6M11 - chains a and b; structure by X-ray diffraction, 2.46 A resolution.

# Chain a (and b)
Molecule: Ribonuclease L
From: Sus scrofa
Notes: chain b of this document is another copy of the same molecule, construct and numbering; everything in this record applies to it too
UniProt: A5H025 (A5H025_PIG); residue numbers follow UniProt; this construct covers 21-732
Sequence (717 residues; numbered 16 to 732; the number before each row is that of its first residue):
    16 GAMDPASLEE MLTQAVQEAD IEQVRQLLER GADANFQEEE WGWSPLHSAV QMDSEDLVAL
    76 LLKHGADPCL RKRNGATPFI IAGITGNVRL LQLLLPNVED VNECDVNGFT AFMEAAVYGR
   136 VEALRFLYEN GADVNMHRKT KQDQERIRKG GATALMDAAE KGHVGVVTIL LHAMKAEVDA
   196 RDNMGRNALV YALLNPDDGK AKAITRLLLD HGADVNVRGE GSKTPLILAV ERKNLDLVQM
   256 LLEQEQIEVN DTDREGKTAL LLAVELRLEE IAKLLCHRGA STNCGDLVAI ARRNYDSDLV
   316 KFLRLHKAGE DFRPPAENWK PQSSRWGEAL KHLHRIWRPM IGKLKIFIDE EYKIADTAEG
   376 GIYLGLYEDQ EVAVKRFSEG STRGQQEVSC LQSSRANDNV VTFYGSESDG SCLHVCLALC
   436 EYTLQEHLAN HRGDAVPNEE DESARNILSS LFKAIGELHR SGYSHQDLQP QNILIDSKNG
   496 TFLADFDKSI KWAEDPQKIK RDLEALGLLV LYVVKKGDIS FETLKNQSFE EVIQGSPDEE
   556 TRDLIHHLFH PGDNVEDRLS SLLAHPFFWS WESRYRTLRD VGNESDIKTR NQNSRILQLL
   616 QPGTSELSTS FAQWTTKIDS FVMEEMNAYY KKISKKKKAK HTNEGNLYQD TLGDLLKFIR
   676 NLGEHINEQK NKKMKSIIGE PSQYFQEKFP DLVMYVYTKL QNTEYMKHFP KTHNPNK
Unresolved in the structure: 16-21, 325, 330, 568-570, 618-619, 644-661, 728-732 (chain b: 16-22, 322, 328, 332, 620, 622, 645-660, 728-732)
Differences from the reference sequence: expression tag (16-20)
Ligand contacts:
  - 25A (5'-O-monophosphoryladenylyl(2'->5')adenylyl(2'->5')adenosine), molecule 1: Gln32, Glu53, Trp56, Trp58, Ser63, Gln66, Lys87, Asn89, Ile99, Asp120, Asn122, Phe124, Glu129, Val132, Tyr133, Arg153, Lys164, Gly165
  - 25A, molecule 2: Arg307, Arg308, Tyr310, Arg353, Phe362
  - sunitinib (B49; N-[2-(diethylamino)ethyl]-5-[(Z)-(5-fluoro-2-oxo-1,2-dihydro-3H-indol-3-ylidene)methyl]-2,4-dimethyl-1H-pyrrole-3-carbo xamide): Arg340, Ile369, Ala370, Ile377, Ala388, Leu432, Ala433, Leu434, Cys435, Thr438, Gln440, Glu441, Gln486, Leu489, Asp500

# Interface between chain a and chain b
Contacting residue pairs (122):
  Gln32(a) with Arg307(b), hydrogen bond; Arg319(b), hydrogen bond
  Glu55(a) with His347(b), salt bridge; Ile351(b)
  Trp56(a) with Ile351(b), hydrophobic; Phe362(b), hydrophobic
  Trp58(a) with Tyr310(b)
  Gln66(a) with Arg307(b), hydrogen bond (side chain-backbone); Tyr310(b); Ser312(b), hydrogen bond (backbone-side chain)
  Met67(a) with Lys316(b)
  Asp68(a) with Lys316(b)
  Lys87(a) with Tyr310(b), hydrogen bond
  Arg88(a) with Phe362(b); Asp364(b), salt bridge; Glu366(b), salt bridge
  Ile99(a) with Tyr310(b), hydrophobic
  Tyr133(a) with Tyr310(b)
  Lys156(a) with Ile363(b), hydrogen bond (side chain-backbone)
  Asp158(a) with Lys368(b), salt bridge; Gly375(b); Gly376(b), hydrogen bond (side chain-backbone); Tyr378(b), hydrogen bond
  Gln159(a) with Ile363(b); Arg391(b), hydrogen bond
  Arg161(a) with Thr372(b), hydrogen bond (side chain-backbone); Ala373(b)
  Ile162(a) with Glu374(b); Gly375(b); Arg391(b); Phe392(b), hydrophobic; Ser393(b); Cys427(b), hydrophobic
  Lys164(a) with Asp424(b); Ser426(b), hydrogen bond; Cys427(b)
  Arg201(a) with Ser426(b)
  Gly234(a) with Glu394(b)
  Glu235(a) with Glu394(b); Ser423(b); Gly425(b)
  Gly236(a) with Glu394(b), hydrogen bond (backbone-side chain)
  Arg269(a) with Glu394(b), salt bridge; Gln400(b)
  Arg282(a) with Tyr133(b)
  Arg307(a) with Gln32(b); Gln66(b), hydrogen bond (backbone-side chain)
  Asn309(a) with Tyr133(b)
  Tyr310(a) with Trp58(b); Gln66(b); Lys87(b); Ile99(b), hydrophobic; Tyr133(b)
  Ser312(a) with Gln66(b), hydrogen bond (side chain-backbone); Thr100(b)
  Lys316(a) with Met67(b)
  Arg319(a) with Gln32(b), hydrogen bond (side chain-backbone); Met67(b)
  Lys322(a) with Glu33(b)
  His347(a) with Glu55(b), salt bridge
  Ile351(a) with Glu55(b); Trp56(b), hydrophobic
  Lys358(a) with Ser421(b), hydrogen bond (side chain-backbone)
  Phe362(a) with Trp56(b), hydrophobic
  Ile363(a) with Lys156(b), hydrogen bond (backbone-side chain)
  Asp364(a) with Arg88(b), salt bridge
  Glu366(a) with Arg88(b), salt bridge
  Lys368(a) with Asp158(b), salt bridge
  Thr372(a) with Arg161(b), hydrogen bond (backbone-side chain)
  Ala373(a) with Arg161(b)
  Glu374(a) with Arg161(b); Ile162(b)
  Gly375(a) with Asp158(b); Ile162(b)
  Gly376(a) with Asp158(b)
  Tyr378(a) with Asp158(b), hydrogen bond
  Glu383(a) with Gln407(b), hydrogen bond; Arg410(b), salt bridge
  Gln385(a) with Gln407(b), hydrogen bond (side chain-backbone)
  Arg391(a) with Gln159(b), hydrogen bond; Ile162(b)
  Phe392(a) with Ile162(b)
  Ser393(a) with Ile162(b)
  Glu394(a) with Gly236(b), hydrogen bond (side chain-backbone); Arg269(b), salt bridge
  Gly395(a) with Arg269(b)
  Gln407(a) with Glu383(b), hydrogen bond; Gln385(b), hydrogen bond (backbone-side chain)
  Ser408(a) with Gln385(b)
  Arg410(a) with Glu383(b), salt bridge; Arg410(b); Thr417(b); Tyr419(b), hydrogen bond (side chain-backbone)
  Asp413(a) with Asp413(b)
  Thr417(a) with Arg410(b)
  Phe418(a) with Arg410(b)
  Tyr419(a) with Arg410(b), hydrogen bond (backbone-side chain)
  Ser421(a) with Lys358(b)
  Asp424(a) with Lys164(b), salt bridge
  Gly425(a) with Glu235(b)
  Ser426(a) with Ile162(b); Lys164(b), hydrogen bond; Met199(b); Arg201(b)
  Cys427(a) with Ile162(b), hydrophobic
  Arg591(a) with Arg591(b); Asp595(b), salt bridge
  Asp595(a) with Arg591(b), salt bridge
  Asn598(a) with Glu679(b), hydrogen bond (side chain-backbone)
  Ser600(a) with Asn682(b), hydrogen bond (side chain-backbone); Glu683(b), hydrogen bond (side chain-backbone); Gln684(b)
  Lys603(a) with Glu679(b); Glu683(b), salt bridge
  Arg675(a) with Glu679(b), salt bridge
  Glu679(a) with Asn598(b), hydrogen bond (backbone-side chain); Lys603(b); Arg675(b), salt bridge; Glu679(b)
  Asn682(a) with Ser600(b)
  Glu683(a) with Lys603(b), salt bridge
  Lys726(a) with Glu587(b)
Also at the interface, not in a pair above, chain a (80 interface residues in all): Ile96, Thr100, Met199, Ser237, Arg350, Gln400, Gly678
Also at the interface, not in a pair above, chain b (82 interface residues in all): Asp68, Ile96, Arg135, Arg163, Arg282, Arg350, Asp371, Tyr382, Gly395, Ser408, Phe418

# In short
80 residues of chain a and 82 residues of chain b are in contact, with 32 hydrogen bonds and 19 salt bridges.
Among the polar pairs are Glu55(a)-His347(b), Arg88(a)-Asp364(b) and Arg88(a)-Glu366(b). Ligands of chain a:
compound 25A and sunitinib.
Chain a and chain b are both Ribonuclease L (Sus scrofa); the structure, Crystal structure of Rnase L in
complex with Sunitinib, was determined by X-ray diffraction together with 6M12 and 6M13 from the same study.
